PDB entry 8WZR | X-ray diffraction, 1.60 A resolution | chain A

== Chain A ==
Protein: Lysozyme C
Source organism: Gallus gallus
UniProt: P00698 (LYSC_CHICK); residues 1-129 here correspond to UniProt positions 19-147 (UniProt number = residue number + 18)
Amino-acid sequence (129 residues; row label = number of the first residue in the row):
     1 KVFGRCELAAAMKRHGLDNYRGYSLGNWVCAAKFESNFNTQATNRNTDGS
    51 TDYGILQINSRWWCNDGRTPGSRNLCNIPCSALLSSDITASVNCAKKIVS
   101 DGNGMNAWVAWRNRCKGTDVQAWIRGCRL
Disulfide bonds: Cys6-Cys127, Cys30-Cys115, Cys64-Cys80, Cys76-Cys94
Bound ions: tris($L3-oxidanylidynemethyl)manganese Mn near His15 (its only coordinating residue here); Na+: Ser60, Cys64, Ser72, Arg73
Small-molecule neighbours: tris($L3-oxidanylidynemethyl)manganese (XTX): Ala11, Arg14, His15, Ser86, Asp87, Ile88
UniProt features mapped onto this chain:
  - active site: Glu35, Asp52
  - binding site (substrate): Asp101

== In short ==
Ligands of chain A: tris($L3-oxidanylidynemethyl)manganese. The Na+ site is built by Ser60, Cys64, Ser72 and
Arg73. Curated annotation (UniProt) lists active-site residues Glu35 and Asp52 and substrate-binding residue
Asp101.
Chain A is Lysozyme C (Gallus gallus); the structure, SFX structure of an Mn-carbonyl complex immobilized in
hen egg white lysozyme microcrystals, 100 ns after ..., was determined by X-ray diffraction together with
8WZF, 8WZG, 8WZT and 8WZV from the same study.
